1L1O - chains C and F of the 6 polymer chains in the assembly; structure by X-ray diffraction, 2.80 A resolution.

[Chain C (and F)]
Name: Replication protein A 70 kDa DNA-binding subunit
Source organism: Homo sapiens
Notes: fragment: RPA70 C-terminal domain (residues 436-616); chain F of this document is another copy of the same molecule, construct and numbering; everything in this record applies to it too
Reference sequence: P27694 (RFA1_HUMAN); residues 436-616 here = UniProt positions 436-616
Amino-acid sequence (181 residues; numbered 436 to 616; the number before each row is that of its first residue):
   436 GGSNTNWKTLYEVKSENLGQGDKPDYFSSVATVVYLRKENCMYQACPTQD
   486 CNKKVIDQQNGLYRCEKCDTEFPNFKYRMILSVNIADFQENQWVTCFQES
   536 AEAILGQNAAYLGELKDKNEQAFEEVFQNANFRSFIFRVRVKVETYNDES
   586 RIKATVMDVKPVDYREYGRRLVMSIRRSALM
Unresolved in the structure: 436-438, 582-586 (chain F: 436-438, 580-586)
UniProt features mapped onto this chain:
  - zinc finger: C481 to C503 (C4-type)
  - cross-link (Glycyl lysine isopeptide (Lys-Gly)): K449 (interchain with G-Cter in SUMO), K458 (interchain with G-Cter in ubiquitin), K553 (interchain with G-Cter in ubiquitin), K577 (interchain with G-Cter in SUMO)
  - mutagenesis: K449 (K449R: Significant reduction of sumoylation. Loss of sumoylation; when associated with R-577), C500 (C500S: Loss of function in DNA replication and mismatch repair without effect on DNA-binding activity; when associated with S-503), C503 (C503S: Loss of function in DNA replication and mismatch repair without effect on DNA-binding activity; when associated with S-500), K577 (K577R: Slight sumoylation decrease. Loss of sumoylation; when associated with R-449)
Metal / ion sites: Zn2+: C481, T483, C486, C500, C503
Reported in the primary citation:
  - higher-order assembly contacts with a neighbouring Replication protein A 14 kDa subunit: Y599, Y602, L606, V607, I610, A614
  - conformationally variable residues (order/disorder transition): T580 to R586

[Chain C / chain F interface]
Contacting residue pairs (12; chain C residue first):
  R604(C) - L615(F)  hydrogen bond (side chain-backbone)
  R604(C) - M616(F)  hydrogen bond (side chain-backbone)
  V607(C) - L615(F)  hydrophobic
  M608(C) - M608(F)  hydrophobic
  M608(C) - R612(F)
  M608(C) - L615(F)  hydrophobic
  R611(C) - R611(F)
  R612(C) - M608(F)
  R612(C) - R612(F)
  L615(C) - R604(F)  hydrogen bond (backbone-side chain)
  L615(C) - M608(F)  hydrophobic
  M616(C) - R604(F)  hydrogen bond (backbone-side chain)
Interface residues without a listed pair, chain F (7 interface residues in all): V607

[Overview]
Chain C and chain F each contribute 7 residues to their interface, with 4 hydrogen bonds. Among the polar
pairs are R604(C)-L615(F) and R604(C)-M616(F). From the paper: conformational variability at T580(C);
higher-order assembly contacts with a neighbouring Replication protein A 14 kDa subunit through Y599(C),
Y602(C) and L606(C) among others.
Chain C and chain F are both Replication protein A 70 kDa DNA-binding subunit (Homo sapiens); the structure,
Structure of the human Replication Protein A (RPA) trimerization core, was determined by X-ray diffraction.
